Entry 1QP9 (X-ray diffraction, 2.80 A resolution); this record covers chains E and A of the 4 polymer chains in the assembly.

Chain E:
Molecule: 20-nt DNA strand
Sequence (20 nucleotides; numbered 1 to 20; the number before each row is that of its first residue):
     1 ACGCTATTATCGCTATTAGT

Chain A:
Molecule: Cyp1(hap1-PC7) activatory protein
Source organism: Saccharomyces cerevisiae
Notes: fragment: hap1-pc7 dna binding domain, residues 55-130
Reference sequence: P12351 (CYP1_YEAST); numbering as in UniProt (aligned over 55-130)
Amino-acid sequence (76 residues; each row starts with the number of its first residue):
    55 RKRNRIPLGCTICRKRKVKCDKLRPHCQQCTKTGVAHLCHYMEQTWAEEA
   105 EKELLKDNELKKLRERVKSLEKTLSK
Differences from the reference sequence: engineered mutation Gly63 (Ser in P12351)
Metal / ion sites: Zn2+ site 1: Cys64, Cys67, Cys74, Cys81; Zn2+ site 2: Cys64, Cys81, Cys84, Cys93

Chain E / chain A interface:
Contacting residue pairs - 13 pairs, chain E then chain A:
  DA9(E) - Arg70(A)  sugar contact
  DA9(E) - Thr87(A)  phosphate contact
  DT10(E) - Arg70(A)  salt bridge to the phosphate
  DT10(E) - Val72(A)  base contact
  DC11(E) - Arg70(A)  hydrogen bond to the base
  DC11(E) - Lys71(A)  hydrogen bond to the base
  DC11(E) - Val72(A)  base contact
  DG12(E) - Lys71(A)  hydrogen bond to the base
  DC13(E) - Lys71(A)  base contact
  DG19(E) - Arg55(A)  base contact
  DG19(E) - Lys56(A)  hydrogen bond to the phosphate
  DG19(E) - Asn58(A)  hydrogen bond to the phosphate
  DT20(E) - Lys56(A)  hydrogen bond to the phosphate
Also at the interface, not in a pair above, chain E (8 interface residues in all): DA18
Also at the interface, not in a pair above, chain A (8 interface residues in all): Arg59

Overview:
The chain E/chain A interface involves 8 residues from each chain; the contacts include 6 hydrogen bonds and 1
salt bridge. Polar contacts include DC11(E)-Arg70(A), DC11(E)-Lys71(A) and DG12(E)-Lys71(A). Cys64(A),
Cys67(A), Cys74(A) and Cys81(A) coordinate Zn2+ site 1.
Here chain E is a 20-nt DNA strand and chain A is Cyp1(hap1-PC7) activatory protein (Saccharomyces
cerevisiae). Entry 1QP9 (Structure of HAP1-PC7 complexed to the uas of CYC7) was determined by X-ray
diffraction.
